Entry 6N1H (electron microscopy, 3.17 A resolution); this record covers chains J and N of the 16 polymer chains in the assembly.

Chain J (and N):
Molecule: Apoptosis-associated speck-like protein containing a CARD
Source organism: Homo sapiens
Notes: fragment: card; chain N of this document is another copy of the same molecule, construct and numbering; everything in this record applies to it too
UniProt: Q9ULZ3 (ASC_HUMAN); numbering as in UniProt (aligned over 112-194)
Amino-acid sequence (83 residues; each row starts with the number of its first residue):
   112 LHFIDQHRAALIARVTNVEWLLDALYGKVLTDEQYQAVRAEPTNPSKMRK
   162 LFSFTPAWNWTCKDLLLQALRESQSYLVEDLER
UniProt features mapped onto this chain:
  - cross-link: Lys-174 (Glycyl lysine isopeptide (Lys-Gly) (interchain with G-Cter in ubiquitin))
  - mutagenesis: Lys-174 (K174R: Loss of inflammasome activation activity)

Interface between chain J and chain N:
Residue-residue contacts (8):
  Arg-125(J) with Pro-167(N), hydrogen bond (side chain-backbone); Ala-168(N); Trp-169(N)
  Thr-127(J) with Gln-145(N), hydrogen bond; Ala-168(N)
  Tyr-187(J) with Val-140(N); Ala-168(N)
  Asp-191(J) with Asn-170(N), hydrogen bond
Also at the interface, not in a pair above, chain J (9 interface residues in all): Asn-128, Glu-130, Trp-131, Ser-184, Leu-188
Also at the interface, not in a pair above, chain N (10 interface residues in all): Thr-142, Glu-144, Ser-164, Phe-165

In short:
9 residues of chain J face 10 of chain N across their interface, with 3 hydrogen bonds. Polar contacts include
Arg-125(J)/Pro-167(N), Thr-127(J)/Gln-145(N) and Asp-191(J)/Asn-170(N). Curated annotation (UniProt) lists one
mutagenesis site on chain J.
Chain J and chain N are both Apoptosis-associated speck-like protein containing a CARD (Homo sapiens); the
structure, Cryo-EM structure of ASC-CARD filament, was determined by electron microscopy (same publication as
6N1I).
